7XV2 - chain A; structure by X-ray diffraction, 2.75 A resolution.

[Chain A]
Protein: Tripartite motif-containing protein 72
Organism: Mus musculus
UniProtKB: Q1XH17 (TRI72_MOUSE); residue numbers follow UniProt; this construct covers 79-470
Sequence (394 residues; numbered 77 to 470; the number before each row is that of its first residue):
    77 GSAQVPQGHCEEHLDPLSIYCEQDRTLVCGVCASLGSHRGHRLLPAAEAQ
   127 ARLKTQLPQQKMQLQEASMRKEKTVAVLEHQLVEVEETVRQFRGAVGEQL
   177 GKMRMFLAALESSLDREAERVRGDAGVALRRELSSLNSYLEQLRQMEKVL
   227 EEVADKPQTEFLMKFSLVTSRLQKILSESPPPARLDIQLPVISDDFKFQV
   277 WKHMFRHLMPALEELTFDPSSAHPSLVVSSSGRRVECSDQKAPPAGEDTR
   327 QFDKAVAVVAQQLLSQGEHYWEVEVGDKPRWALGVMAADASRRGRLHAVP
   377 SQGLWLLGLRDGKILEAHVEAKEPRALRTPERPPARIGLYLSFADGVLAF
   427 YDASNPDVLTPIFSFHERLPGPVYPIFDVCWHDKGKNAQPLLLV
Not modelled in the structure: 77-84, 259-262
Differences from the reference sequence: expression tag (77-78); engineered mutation Ser144 (Cys in Q1XH17), Ser242 (Cys in Q1XH17), His279 (Lys in Q1XH17), His283 (Ala in Q1XH17)
Metal / ion sites: Zn2+ site 1: Cys86, His89, Cys105, Cys108; Zn2+ site 2: Cys97, Asp100, His114, His117
From the paper describing this entry:
  - mutagenesis - R368E/R369E/R371E, K460D/K462D: abolished binding to PS liposomes
  - contacts within the chain: Gly106-Ser110 (hydrogen bond)
  - self-association interface (contacts with another copy of this molecule): Met138
  - mutagenesis - M138A: unchanged binding to PS liposomes

[Overview]
Cys86, His89, Cys105 and Cys108 form the Zn2+ site 1. The Zn2+ site 2 is built by Cys97, Asp100, His114 and
His117. From the paper: R368E/R369E/R371E and K460D/K462D abolish binding to PS liposomes; a self-association
interface involving Met138.
Chain A is Tripartite motif-containing protein 72 (Mus musculus); the structure, TRIM E3 ubiquitin ligase, was
determined by X-ray diffraction, deposited together with 7XYY, 7XYZ, 7XZ0, 7XZ1 and 7XZ2.
